2X7C - chain A; structure by X-ray diffraction, 1.90 A resolution.

# Chain A
Molecule: Kinesin-like protein KIF11
Source organism: Homo sapiens
Notes: fragment: motor domain, residues 1-368
UniProt: P52732 (KIF11_HUMAN); residues 1-368 here = UniProt positions 1-368
Amino-acid sequence (368 residues; each row starts with the number of its first residue):
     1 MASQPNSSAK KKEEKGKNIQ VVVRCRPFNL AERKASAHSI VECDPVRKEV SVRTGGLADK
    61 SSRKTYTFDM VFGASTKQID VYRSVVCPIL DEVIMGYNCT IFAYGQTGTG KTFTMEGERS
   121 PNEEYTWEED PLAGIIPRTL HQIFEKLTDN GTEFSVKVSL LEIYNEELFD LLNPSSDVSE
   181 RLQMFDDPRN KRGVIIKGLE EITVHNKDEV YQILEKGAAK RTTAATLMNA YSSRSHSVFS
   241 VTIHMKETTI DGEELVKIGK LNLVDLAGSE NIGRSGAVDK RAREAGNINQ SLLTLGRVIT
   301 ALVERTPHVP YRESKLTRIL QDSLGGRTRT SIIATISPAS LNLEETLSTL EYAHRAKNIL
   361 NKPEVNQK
Disordered / not traced: 1-17, 272-286, 365-368
UniProt features mapped onto this chain:
  - binding site (ATP): Gly105 to Thr112
  - modified residue: Lys146 (N6-acetyllysine)
  - natural variant: Phe144 (F144L: In MCLMR), Arg234 (R234C: In MCLMR), Ser235 (S235C: In MCLMR)
Bound ions: Mg2+: Thr112 (together with ADP)
Residues lining bound ligands:
  - ADP (adenosine-5'-diphosphate): Arg24, Arg26, Pro27, Gln106, Thr107, Gly108, Thr109, Gly110, Lys111, Thr112, Phe113, Glu118
  - KZ9 ((S)-4-(3-hydroxyphenyl)-2-thioxo-1,2,3,4,7,8-hexahydroquinazolin-5(6h)-one): Glu116, Gly117, Glu118, Arg119, Trp127, Asp130, Leu132, Ala133, Ile136, Pro137, Tyr211, Leu214, Glu215, Ala218

# Summary
Ligands of chain A: ADP and compound KZ9. Curated annotation (UniProt) lists 8 ATP-binding residues.
Chain A is Kinesin-like protein KIF11 (Homo sapiens); the structure, Crystal structure of human kinesin Eg5 in
complex with (S)-enastron, was determined by X-ray diffraction together with 2X7D and 2X7E from the same
study.
